Entry 2F3T (X-ray diffraction, 3.16 A resolution); this record covers chains C and E of the 6 polymer chains in the assembly.

# Chain C (and E)
Molecule: Guanylate kinase
From: Escherichia coli
Notes: EC 2.7.4.8; chain E of this document is another copy of the same molecule, construct and numbering; everything in this record applies to it too
UniProt: P60546 (KGUA_ECOLI); residue numbers follow UniProt; this construct covers 1-207
Sequence (207 residues; row label = number of the first residue in the row):
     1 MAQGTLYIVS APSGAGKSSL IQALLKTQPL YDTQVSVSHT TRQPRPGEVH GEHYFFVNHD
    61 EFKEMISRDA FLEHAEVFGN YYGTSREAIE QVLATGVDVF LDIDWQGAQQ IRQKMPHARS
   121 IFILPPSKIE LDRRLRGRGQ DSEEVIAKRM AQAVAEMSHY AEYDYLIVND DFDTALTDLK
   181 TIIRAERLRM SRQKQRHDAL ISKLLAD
Disordered / not traced: 1, 137-140, 207 (chain E: 1, 206-207)
Swiss-Prot annotation at these positions:
  - binding site (ATP): Ala-11 to Ser-18

# How chain C and chain E interact
Pairs across the interface (12):
  Pro-29(C) with Phe-172(E)
  Tyr-31(C) with Arg-133(E), hydrogen bond (backbone-side chain); Arg-134(E); Asn-169(E)
  Asp-32(C) with Arg-133(E), salt bridge
  Gln-34(C) with Arg-138(E), hydrogen bond
  Gln-91(C) with Gln-140(E), hydrogen bond
  Val-92(C) with Arg-138(E)
  Thr-95(C) with Arg-133(E), hydrogen bond (backbone-side chain)
  Gly-96(C) with Arg-133(E)
  Arg-196(C) with Asp-170(E), salt bridge
  Asp-198(C) with Ile-129(E)
Interface residues without a listed pair, chain C (15 interface residues in all): Thr-27, Val-37, Val-97, Gln-195, His-197
Interface residues without a listed pair, chain E (14 interface residues in all): Ala-15, Gly-16, Ser-127, Glu-130, Gly-137, Asp-173

# In short
15 residues of chain C and 14 residues of chain E are in contact; the contacts include 4 hydrogen bonds and 2
salt bridges. Among the polar pairs are Asp-32(C)/Arg-133(E), Arg-196(C)/Asp-170(E) and Tyr-31(C)/Arg-133(E).
Curated annotation (UniProt) lists 8 ATP-binding residues on chain C.
Chain C and chain E are both Guanylate kinase (Escherichia coli); the structure, Crystal Structure Of E.coli
Guanylate Kinase In Complex With Ganciclovir monophosphate, was determined by X-ray diffraction (same
publication as 2F3R).
